Entry 4V0Z (X-ray diffraction, 1.70 A resolution); this record covers chain A.

# Chain A
Molecule: Cellobiohydrolase CEL7A
From: Trichoderma reesei QM9414
Notes: EC 3.2.1.176; fragment: catalytic module, residues 18-451
Reference sequence: P62694 (GUX1_HYPJE); residues 1-434 here correspond to UniProt positions 18-451 (UniProt number = residue number + 17)
Sequence (434 residues; row label = number of the first residue in the row):
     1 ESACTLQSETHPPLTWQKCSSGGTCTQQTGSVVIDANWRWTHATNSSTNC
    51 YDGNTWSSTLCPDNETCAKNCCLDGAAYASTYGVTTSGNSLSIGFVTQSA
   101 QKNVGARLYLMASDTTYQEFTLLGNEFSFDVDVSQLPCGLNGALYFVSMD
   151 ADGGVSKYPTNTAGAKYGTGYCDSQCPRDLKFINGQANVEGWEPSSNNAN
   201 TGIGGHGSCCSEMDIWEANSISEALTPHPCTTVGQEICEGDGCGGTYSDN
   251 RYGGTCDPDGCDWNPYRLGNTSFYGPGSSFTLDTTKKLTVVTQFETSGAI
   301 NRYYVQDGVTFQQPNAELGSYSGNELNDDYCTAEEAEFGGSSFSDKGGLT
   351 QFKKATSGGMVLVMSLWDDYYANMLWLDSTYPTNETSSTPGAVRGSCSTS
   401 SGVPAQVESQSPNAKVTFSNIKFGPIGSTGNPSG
Disulfides: C4-C72, C19-C25, C50-C71, C61-C67, C138-C397, C172-C210, C176-C209, C230-C256, C238-C243, C261-C331
Covalently attached groups: glycan linked to N270
Modified residues: E1 (pyroglutamic acid; PCA)
Differences from the reference sequence: conflict D307 (Asn324 in P62694)
Ion coordination: Co2+ site 1: H206, E239; Co2+ site 2: E295, E325
Residues lining bound ligands:
  - beta-D-glucopyranose / O-nitrophenol, molecule 1: Q175, D214, E217, T226, H228, T246, R251, P258, D259, D262, R267, F338, G339, W367, W376, Y381, P382, R394
  - beta-D-glucopyranose / O-nitrophenol, molecule 2: K286, D307, G308
From the paper describing this entry:
  - post-translational modification sites: N270
  - catalytic residues: E212, E217 (citing earlier work)
  - binding site for O-nitrophenol: Y381, P382
  - mutagenesis - D214N: unchanged binding to oNPC
  - mutagenesis - E217Q: increased binding to oNPC

# In short
Ligands of chain A: beta-D-glucopyranose / O-nitrophenol. Covalently linked N-acetylglucosamine: at N270. H206
and E239 form the Co2+ site 1. E295 and E325 form the Co2+ site 2. The paper reports catalytic residues E212
and E217; E217Q increases binding to oNPC.
Chain A is Cellobiohydrolase CEL7A (Trichoderma reesei QM9414); the structure, o-nitrophenyl Cellobioside as
an Active Site Probe for Family 7 Cellobiohydrolases, was determined by X-ray diffraction (same publication as
7NYT, 7OC8 and 4UWT).
